PDB entry 8CEP | electron microscopy, 2.04 A resolution | chains A and H of the 19 polymer chains in the assembly

# Chain A
Molecule: 16S rRNA
Source organism: Escherichia coli BW25113
Sequence (1540 nucleotides; numbered 1 to 1540; the number before each row is that of its first residue):
     1 AAAUUGAAGAGUUUGAUCAUGGCUCAGAUUGAACGCUGGCGGCAGGCCUA
    51 ACACAUGCAAGUCGAACGGUAACAGGAAGAAGCUUGCUUCUUUGCUGACG
   101 AGUGGCGGACGGGUGAGUAAUGUCUGGGAAACUGCCUGAUGGAGGGGGAU
   151 AACUACUGGAAACGGUAGCUAAUACCGCAUAACGUCGCAAGACCAAAGAG
   201 GGGGACCUUCGGGCCUCUUGCCAUCGGAUGUGCCCAGAUGGGAUUAGCUA
   251 GUAGGUGGGGUAACGGCUCACCUAGGCGACGAUCCCUAGCUGGUCUGAGA
   301 GGAUGACCAGCCACACUGGAACUGAGACACGGUCCAGACUCCUACGGGAG
   351 GCAGCAGUGGGGAAUAUUGCACAAUGGGCGCAAGCCUGAUGCAGCCAUGC
   401 CGCGUGUAUGAAGAAGCCCUUCGGGUUGUAAAGUACUUUCAGCGGGGAGG
   451 AAGGGAGUAAAGUUAAUACCUUUGCUCAUUGACGUUACCCGCAGAAGAAG
   501 CACCGGCUAACUCCGUGCCAGCAGCCXCGGUAAUACGGAGGGUGCAAGCG
   551 UUAAUCGGAAUUACUGGGCGUAAAGCGCACGCAGGCGGUUUGUUAAGUCA
   601 GAUGUGAAAUCCCCGGGCUCAACCUGGGAACUGCAUCUGAUACUGGCAAG
   651 CUUGAGUCUCGUAGAGGGGGGUAGAAUUCCAGGUGUAGCGGUGAAAUGCG
   701 UAGAGAUCUGGAGGAAUACCGGUGGCGAAGGCGGCCCCCUGGACGAAGAC
   751 UGACGCUCAGGUGCGAAAGCGUGGGGAGCAAACAGGAUUAGAUACCCUGG
   801 UAGUCCACGCCGUAAACGAUGUCGACUUGGAGGUUGUGCCCUUGAGGCGU
   851 GGCUUCCGGAGCUAACGCGUUAAGUCGACCGCCUGGGGAGUACGGCCGCA
   901 AGGUUAAAACUCAAAUGAAUUGACGGGGGCCCGCACAAGCGGUGGAGCAU
   951 GUGGUUUAAUUCGAUGXAACGCGAAGAACCUUACCUGGUCUUGACAUCCA
  1001 CGGAAGUUUUCAGAGAUGAGAAUGUGCCUUCGGGAACCGUGAGACAGGUG
  1051 CUGCAUGGCUGUCGUCAGCUCGUGUUGUGAAAUGUUGGGUUAAGUCCCGC
  1101 AACGAGCGCAACCCUUAUCCUUUGUUGCCAGCGGUCCGGCCGGGAACUCA
  1151 AAGGAGACUGCCAGUGAUAAACUGGAGGAAGGUGGGGAUGACGUCAAGUC
  1201 AUCAUGGCCCUUACGACCAGGGCUACACACGUGCUACAAUGGCGCAUACA
  1251 AAGAGAAGCGACCUCGCGAGAGCAAGCGGACCUCAUAAAGUGCGUCGUAG
  1301 UCCGGAUUGGAGUCUGCAACUCGACUCCAUGAAGUCGGAAUCGCUAGUAA
  1351 UCGUGGAUCAGAAUGCCACGGUGAAUACGUUCCCGGGCCUUGUACACACC
  1401 GCCCGUXACACCAUGGGAGUGGGUUGCAAAAGAAGUAGGUAGCUUAACCU
  1451 UCGGGAGGGCGCUUACCACUUUGUGAUUCAUGACUGGGGUGAAGUCGUAA
  1501 CAAGGUAACCGUAGGGGAACCUGCGGUUGGAUCACCUCCU
Unresolved in the structure: 79-92, 205-213, 841-845, 930-1389, 1535-1540
Modified positions: PSU (pseudouridine-5'-monophosphate) at position 516, G7M (N7-methyl-guanosine-5'-monophosphate) at position 527, 2MG (2N-methylguanosine-5'-monophosphate) at position 966, 5MC (5-methylcytidine-5'-monophosphate) at position 967, 2MG (2N-methylguanosine-5'-monophosphate) at position 1207, 4OC (4n,o2'-methylcytidine-5'-monophosphate) at position 1402, 5MC (5-methylcytidine-5'-monophosphate) at position 1407, UR3 (3-methyluridine-5'-monophoshate) at position 1498, 2MG (2N-methylguanosine-5'-monophosphate) at position 1516, MA6 (6N-dimethyladenosine-5'-monophoshate) at position 1518, MA6 (6N-dimethyladenosine-5'-monophoshate) at position 1519
Bound ions: K+ site 1: U5 (shared with 5 residues of chain D); K+ site 2: G11, U12, G21, G22; Mg2+ site 1 near G21 (its only coordinating residue here); Mg2+ site 2: C48, G115; Mg2+ site 3: A59, U387; K+ site 3: G61, U62, G104, G105; Mg2+ site 4 near G100 (its only coordinating residue here); K+ site 4: G107, G324, G326; K+ site 5: G107, G108, G326; Mg2+ site 5: A109, G331; K+ site 6: A109, C110, G111; Mg2+ site 6 near G111 (its only coordinating residue here); 18 more K+ sites not listed; 32 more Mg2+ sites not listed
Ligand contacts: kasugamycin (KSG; (1S,2R,3S,4R,5S,6S)-2,3,4,5,6-pentahydroxycyclohexyl 2-amino-4-{[carboxy(imino)methyl]amino}-2,3,4,6-tetradeoxy-alpha-D-arabino-hexopyranoside): G791, A792, A794, C795, G926, UR3_1498, A1499, G1504, G1505, U1506

# Chain H
Protein: Small ribosomal subunit protein uS8
Source organism: Escherichia coli BW25113
Reference sequence: P0A7W7 (RS8_ECOLI); residues 1-130 here = UniProt positions 1-130
Amino-acid sequence (130 residues; each row starts with the number of its first residue):
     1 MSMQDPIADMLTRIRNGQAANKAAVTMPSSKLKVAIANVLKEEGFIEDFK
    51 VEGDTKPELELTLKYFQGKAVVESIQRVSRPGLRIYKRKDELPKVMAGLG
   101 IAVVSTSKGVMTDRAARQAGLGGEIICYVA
Unresolved in the structure: 1

# How chain A and chain H interact
Residue-residue contacts (75):
  C586(A) / Gln-4(H)  hydrogen bond to the sugar
  C586(A) / Pro-81(H)  phosphate contact
  G587(A) / Gln-4(H)  sugar contact
  G587(A) / Pro-81(H)  phosphate contact
  G587(A) / Arg-84(H)  salt bridge to the phosphate
  G588(A) / Met-3(H)  sugar contact
  G588(A) / Pro-6(H)  phosphate contact
  U589(A) / Pro-6(H)  phosphate contact
  U589(A) / Ser-30(H)  phosphate contact
  U590(A) / Ser-30(H)  phosphate contact
  U590(A) / Lys-31(H)  hydrogen bond to the phosphate
  U591(A) / Lys-31(H)  salt bridge to the phosphate
  G597(A) / Tyr-86(H)  hydrogen bond to the base
  U598(A) / Tyr-86(H)  sugar contact
  C599(A) / Lys-87(H)  sugar contact
  C599(A) / Arg-88(H)  phosphate contact
  C599(A) / Lys-89(H)  phosphate contact
  C599(A) / Leu-121(H)  sugar contact
  C599(A) / Gly-122(H)  hydrogen bond to the sugar
  C599(A) / Gly-123(H)  sugar contact
  A600(A) / Arg-88(H)  phosphate contact
  A600(A) / Lys-89(H)  hydrogen bond to the phosphate
  A600(A) / Gly-120(H)  sugar contact
  G601(A) / Lys-89(H)  salt bridge to the phosphate
  U632(A) / Arg-88(H)  hydrogen bond to the sugar
  G633(A) / Arg-88(H)  salt bridge to the phosphate
  A640(A) / Ser-107(H)  hydrogen bond to the sugar
  A640(A) / Lys-108(H)  hydrogen bond to the phosphate
  U641(A) / Ser-107(H)  sugar contact
  U641(A) / Lys-108(H)  salt bridge to the phosphate
  A642(A) / Ser-105(H)  hydrogen bond to the sugar
  A642(A) / Thr-106(H)  base contact
  A642(A) / Ser-107(H)  base contact
  A642(A) / Gly-109(H)  sugar contact
  A642(A) / Val-110(H)  sugar contact
  C643(A) / Leu-32(H)  sugar contact
  C643(A) / Tyr-86(H)  base contact
  C643(A) / Ser-105(H)  hydrogen bond to the sugar
  C643(A) / Glu-124(H)  hydrogen bond to the sugar
  U644(A) / Arg-84(H)  sugar contact
  U652(A) / Thr-55(H)  sugar contact
  U653(A) / Thr-55(H)  base contact
  U653(A) / Lys-56(H)  hydrogen bond to the sugar
  G755(A) / Ser-2(H)  base contact
  G755(A) / Gln-4(H)  base contact
  C756(A) / Ser-2(H)  hydrogen bond to the sugar
  C756(A) / Gln-4(H)  base contact
  C823(A) / Ser-2(H)  hydrogen bond to the sugar
  G824(A) / Ser-2(H)  hydrogen bond to the sugar
  G824(A) / Met-3(H)  hydrogen bond to the sugar
  A825(A) / Met-3(H)  sugar contact
  A825(A) / Asp-9(H)  hydrogen bond to the sugar
  A825(A) / Arg-13(H)  hydrogen bond to the sugar
  C826(A) / Arg-13(H)  sugar contact
  C826(A) / Asn-16(H)  hydrogen bond to the base
  U827(A) / Asn-16(H)  sugar contact
  U827(A) / Ala-20(H)  phosphate contact
  U827(A) / Lys-22(H)  salt bridge to the phosphate
  U828(A) / Lys-22(H)  phosphate contact
  G874(A) / Asn-16(H)  base contact
  U875(A) / Thr-12(H)  base contact
  U875(A) / Arg-15(H)  hydrogen bond to the sugar
  U875(A) / Asn-16(H)  hydrogen bond to the sugar
  C876(A) / Ala-8(H)  sugar contact
  C876(A) / Thr-12(H)  hydrogen bond to the sugar
  C876(A) / Arg-15(H)  salt bridge to the phosphate
  G877(A) / Ser-2(H)  hydrogen bond to the base
  G877(A) / Asp-5(H)  sugar contact
  G877(A) / Ala-8(H)  sugar contact
  G877(A) / Pro-81(H)  phosphate contact
  A878(A) / Gln-4(H)  hydrogen bond to the sugar
  A878(A) / Arg-80(H)  salt bridge to the phosphate
  A878(A) / Pro-81(H)  phosphate contact
  A878(A) / Gly-82(H)  hydrogen bond to the phosphate
  C879(A) / Gly-82(H)  phosphate contact
Also at the interface, not in a pair above, chain A (36 interface residues in all): G585, C651
Also at the interface, not in a pair above, chain H (41 interface residues in all): Ser-29, Lys-33, Arg-77, Leu-83

# In short
36 residues of chain A and 41 residues of chain H are in contact, with 25 hydrogen bonds and 8 salt bridges.
Among the polar pairs are G597(A)/Tyr-86(H), C826(A)/Asn-16(H) and G877(A)/Ser-2(H). Chain A binds
kasugamycin. G11(A), U12(A), G21(A) and G22(A) form the K+ site 2.
Here chain A is 16S rRNA and chain H is Small ribosomal subunit protein uS8, both from Escherichia coli
BW25113. Entry 8CEP (Kasugamycin bound to the 30S body) was determined by electron microscopy together with
8CA7, 8CAI, 8CF1, 8CF8, 8CGI, 8CGJ, 8CGR and 8CGU from the same study.
